PDB entry 1T9G | X-ray diffraction, 2.90 A resolution | chains C and D of the 6 polymer chains in the assembly

[Chain C (and D)]
Name: Acyl-CoA dehydrogenase, medium-chain specific, mitochondrial
Organism: Homo sapiens
Notes: EC 1.3.99.3; chain D of this document is another copy of the same molecule, construct and numbering; everything in this record applies to it too
UniProt: P11310 (ACADM_HUMAN); residues 1-396 here correspond to UniProt positions 26-421 (UniProt number = residue number + 25)
Amino-acid sequence (396 residues; row label = number of the first residue in the row):
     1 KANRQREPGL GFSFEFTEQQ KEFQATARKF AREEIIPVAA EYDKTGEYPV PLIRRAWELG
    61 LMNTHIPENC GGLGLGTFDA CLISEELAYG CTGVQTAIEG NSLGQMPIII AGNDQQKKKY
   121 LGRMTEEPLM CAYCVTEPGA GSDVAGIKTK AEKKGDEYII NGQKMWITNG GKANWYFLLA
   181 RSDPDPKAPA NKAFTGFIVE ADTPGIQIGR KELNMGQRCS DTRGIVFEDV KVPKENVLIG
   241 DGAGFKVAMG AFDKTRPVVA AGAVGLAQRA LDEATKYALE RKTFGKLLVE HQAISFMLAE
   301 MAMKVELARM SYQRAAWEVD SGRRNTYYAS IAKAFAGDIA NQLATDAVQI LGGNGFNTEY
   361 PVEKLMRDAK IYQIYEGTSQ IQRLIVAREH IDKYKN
Not modelled in the structure: 1-8 (chain D: 1-9)
Residues lining bound ligands:
  - FAD (flavin-adenine dinucleotide), molecule 1: Tyr133, Cys134, Val135, Thr136, Ala140, Gly141, Ser142, Met165, Trp166, Ile167, Thr168, Asn214, Thr222, Ile371, Ile374, Tyr375, Glu376, Gly377, Thr378, Gln380, Leu384
  - FAD, molecule 2: Arg281, Thr283, Phe284, Leu288, His291, Ala293, Ile294, Gln349, Ile350, Gly352, Gly353, Phe356
UniProt features mapped onto this chain:
  - active site: Glu376 (Proton acceptor)
  - binding site (FAD): Tyr133 to Ser142, Trp166 to Thr168, Arg281 to Thr283, His291, Gln292, Gln349 to Gly353, Glu376 to Gln380
  - binding site (octanoyl-CoA): Ser142, Asp253, Arg256, Glu376
  - modified residue: Lys44 (N6-acetyllysine), Lys154 (N6-succinyllysine), Lys187 (N6-acetyllysine), Lys192 (N6-acetyllysine), Lys234 (N6-acetyllysine), Lys246 (N6-acetyllysine), Lys254 (N6-acetyllysine), Lys276 (N6-acetyllysine), Thr326 (Phosphothreonine)

[Interface between chain C and chain D]
Residue-residue contacts (61; chain C residue first):
  Pro138(C) - Arg281(D)  hydrogen bond (backbone-side chain)
  Gly139(C) - Arg281(D)  hydrogen bond (backbone-side chain)
  Ser142(C) - Phe284(D)
  Asp143(C) - Phe284(D)  hydrogen bond (side chain-backbone)
  Trp166(C) - Asn354(D)
  Trp166(C) - Asn357(D)
  Arg210(C) - Glu359(D)  salt bridge
  Glu212(C) - Asn357(D)
  Leu213(C) - Asn357(D)  hydrogen bond (backbone-side chain)
  Leu213(C) - Thr358(D)  hydrogen bond (backbone-backbone)
  Asn214(C) - Phe356(D)
  Asn214(C) - Asn357(D)  hydrogen bond
  Met215(C) - Phe356(D)  hydrogen bond (backbone-backbone)
  Met215(C) - Glu363(D)
  Met215(C) - Met366(D)  hydrophobic
  Gly216(C) - Phe356(D)
  Arg281(C) - Pro138(D)
  Arg281(C) - Gly139(D)  hydrogen bond (side chain-backbone)
  Arg281(C) - Ala140(D)
  Phe284(C) - Ser142(D)
  Phe284(C) - Asp143(D)  hydrogen bond (backbone-side chain)
  Thr345(C) - Lys370(D)  hydrogen bond
  Val348(C) - Lys370(D)
  Gln349(C) - Lys370(D)
  Gln349(C) - Gln373(D)
  Gln349(C) - Ile374(D)
  Gln349(C) - Gln380(D)
  Gly352(C) - Ile374(D)
  Gly353(C) - Trp166(D)
  Gly353(C) - Ile374(D)
  Asn354(C) - Trp166(D)
  Phe356(C) - Asn214(D)
  Phe356(C) - Met215(D)  hydrogen bond (backbone-backbone)
  Phe356(C) - Gly216(D)
  Phe356(C) - Arg367(D)
  Phe356(C) - Lys370(D)
  Phe356(C) - Ile371(D)  hydrophobic
  Asn357(C) - Trp166(D)
  Asn357(C) - Glu212(D)
  Asn357(C) - Leu213(D)
  Asn357(C) - Asn214(D)  hydrogen bond
  Thr358(C) - Leu213(D)  hydrogen bond (side chain-backbone)
  Glu359(C) - Arg210(D)  salt bridge
  Glu363(C) - Met215(D)
  Met366(C) - Met215(D)  hydrophobic
  Met366(C) - Lys370(D)
  Arg367(C) - Met215(D)
  Arg367(C) - Phe356(D)
  Arg367(C) - Arg367(D)
  Lys370(C) - Thr345(D)  hydrogen bond (side chain-backbone)
  Lys370(C) - Val348(D)
  Lys370(C) - Gln349(D)  hydrogen bond
  Lys370(C) - Met366(D)
  Ile371(C) - Phe356(D)  hydrophobic
  Gln373(C) - Gln349(D)  hydrogen bond (backbone-side chain)
  Ile374(C) - Gln349(D)
  Ile374(C) - Gly352(D)
  Ile374(C) - Gly353(D)
  Thr378(C) - Gln349(D)
  Ser379(C) - Gln349(D)
  Gln380(C) - Gln349(D)  hydrogen bond
Also at the interface, not in a pair above, chain C (41 interface residues in all): Ala140, Gly141, Lys282, Thr283, Ala293, Met297, Asn341, Ile381
Also at the interface, not in a pair above, chain D (37 interface residues in all): Lys282, Thr283, Met297, Thr378, Ser379

[Summary]
Chain C and chain D form an interface of 41 and 37 residues respectively, with 17 hydrogen bonds and 2 salt
bridges. Polar pairs include Arg210(C)-Glu359(D), Pro138(C)-Arg281(D) and Gly139(C)-Arg281(D). Bound to chain
C: flavin-adenine dinucleotide.
Both chains are Acyl-CoA dehydrogenase, medium-chain specific, mitochondrial (Homo sapiens). Entry 1T9G
(Structure of the human MCAD:ETF complex) was determined by X-ray diffraction.
